PDB entry 7JQK | X-ray diffraction, 1.33 A resolution | chains E and I

Chain E:
Name: Kallikrein-4
Source organism: Homo sapiens
Notes: EC 3.4.21.-
UniProt: Q9Y5K2 (KLK4_HUMAN); the construct lacks a stretch of the UniProt sequence and is renumbered around it, so the offset changes along the chain: 16-38 = UniProt 31-53; 40-67 = UniProt 54-81; 69-74 = UniProt 82-87; 75-125 = UniProt 89-139; 6 more segments
Chain sequence (223 residues; row label = number of the first residue in the row; note: 10 numbers in that range are skipped by the numbering (no residue carries them; nothing is unmodelled there); a row labelled like 186A-186B holds insertion residues (186A, then the next letters in order)):
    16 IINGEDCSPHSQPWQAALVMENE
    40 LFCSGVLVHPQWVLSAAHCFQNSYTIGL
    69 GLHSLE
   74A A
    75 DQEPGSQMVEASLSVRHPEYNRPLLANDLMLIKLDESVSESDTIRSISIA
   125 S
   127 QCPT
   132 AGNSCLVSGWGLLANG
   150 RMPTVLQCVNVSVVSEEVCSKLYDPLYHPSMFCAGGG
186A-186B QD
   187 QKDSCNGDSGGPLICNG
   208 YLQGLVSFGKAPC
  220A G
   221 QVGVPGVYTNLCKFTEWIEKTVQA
Cystine bridges: Cys22-Cys157, Cys42-Cys58, Cys128-Cys232, Cys136-Cys201, Cys168-Cys182, Cys191-Cys220
Modified / non-standard residues: Cys220 (S-hydroxycysteine; CSO)
Differences from the reference sequence: variant Gln186A (His197 in Q9Y5K2)
Metal / ion sites: Cd2+: His25, Glu77 (shared with Ser25(I), His26(I), His28(I) of chain I)
Ligand contacts:
  - nonaethylene glycol (2PE), molecule 1: His25, Ser26, Pro28, Trp29, Arg119
  - nonaethylene glycol (2PE), molecule 2: Val163, Val167, Gly184, Gly185, Gly223, Pro225
Curated features (UniProtKB/Swiss-Prot):
  - active site (Charge relay system): His57, Asp102, Ser195
  - binding site (Zn(2+)): His25, Glu77
  - glycosylation: Asn159 (N-linked (GlcNAc...) asparagine)

Chain I:
Name: Kunitz-type inihibitor
Source organism: Bauhinia bauhinioides
UniProt: Q6VEQ7 (Q6VEQ7_BAUBA); residues 1-165 here correspond to UniProt positions 19-183 (UniProt number = residue number + 18)
Chain sequence (165 residues; row label = number of the first residue in the row):
     1 SSVVVDTNGQPVSNGADAYYLVPVSHGHAGLALAKIGNEAEPRAVVLDPH
    51 HRPGLPVRFESPLAINIIKESYFLNIKFGPSSSDSGVWDVIQQDPIGLAV
   101 KVTDTKSLLGPFKVEKEGEGYKIVYYPERGQTGLDIGLVHRNDKYYLAVK
   151 DGEPCVFKIRKATDE
Differences from the reference sequence: engineered mutation Ala64 (Arg82 in Q6VEQ7)
Metal / ion sites: Cd2+ site 1: Ser25, His26, His28 (shared with His25(E), Glu77(E) of chain E); Cd2+ site 2: Lys77, Gly86

Chain E / chain I interface:
Residue-residue contacts (41; chain E residue first):
  Met35(E) - Ile67(I)  hydrophobic
  Phe41(E) - Ile65(I)
  Cys42(E) - Ile65(I)  hydrophobic
  His57(E) - Leu63(I)
  His57(E) - Lys69(I)  hydrogen bond (backbone-side chain)
  His57(E) - Tyr72(I)  hydrogen bond (backbone-side chain)
  Phe59(E) - Ser1(I)
  Phe59(E) - Lys69(I)  hydrogen bond (backbone-side chain)
  Gln60(E) - Ser1(I)  hydrogen bond (side chain-backbone)
  Gln60(E) - Val3(I)
  Gln60(E) - Lys69(I)
  Asn61(E) - Ser1(I)  hydrogen bond
  Arg96(E) - Gln131(I)
  Leu98(E) - Phe73(I)  hydrophobic
  Leu98(E) - Leu109(I)  hydrophobic
  Leu98(E) - Arg129(I)
  Leu99(E) - Leu63(I)  hydrophobic
  Leu143(E) - Asn66(I)
  Met151(E) - Asn66(I)
  Tyr172(E) - Leu108(I)  hydrophobic
  Cys191(E) - Ala64(I)
  Asn192(E) - Asn14(I)  hydrogen bond
  Asn192(E) - Leu63(I)
  Asn192(E) - Ala64(I)
  Asn192(E) - Ile65(I)
  Asn192(E) - Asn66(I)
  Gly193(E) - Ala64(I)  hydrogen bond (backbone-backbone)
  Gly193(E) - Ile65(I)
  Gly193(E) - Asn66(I)
  Asp194(E) - Ala64(I)  hydrogen bond (backbone-backbone)
  Ser195(E) - Ala64(I)  hydrogen bond (side chain-backbone)
  Ser195(E) - Ile65(I)  hydrogen bond (side chain-backbone)
  Val213(E) - Ala64(I)  hydrophobic
  Ser214(E) - Leu63(I)
  Ser214(E) - Ala64(I)  hydrogen bond (backbone-backbone)
  Phe215(E) - Pro62(I)
  Phe215(E) - Leu63(I)  hydrophobic
  Phe215(E) - Leu108(I)  hydrophobic
  Gly216(E) - Pro62(I)  hydrogen bond (backbone-backbone)
  Gly216(E) - Leu108(I)
  Lys217(E) - Leu108(I)
Interface residues without a listed pair, chain E (27 interface residues in all): Cys58, Asp102, Pro174, Leu175
Interface residues without a listed pair, chain I (17 interface residues in all): Pro11

Summary:
Chain E and chain I form an interface of 27 and 17 residues respectively, with 12 hydrogen bonds. Polar
contacts include His57(E)-Lys69(I), His57(E)-Tyr72(I) and Phe59(E)-Lys69(I). Ligands of chain E: nonaethylene
glycol. From UniProt: 3 active-site residues and Zn2+-binding residues His25(E) and Glu77(E) on chain E.
Here chain E is Kallikrein-4 (Homo sapiens) and chain I is Kunitz-type inihibitor (Bauhinia bauhinioides).
Entry 7JQK (Crystal structure of the R64A mutant of Bauhinia Bauhinioides Kallikrein Inhibitor complexed with
Human Kallikrein 4) was determined by X-ray diffraction, deposited together with 7JOD, 7JOE, 7JOS, 7JOW, 7JQN,
7JQO and 4 further entries.
